PDB entry 3QWH | X-ray diffraction, 2.62 A resolution | chains A and B

Chain A (and B):
Molecule: 17beta-hydroxysteroid dehydrogenase
Source organism: Cochliobolus lunatus
Notes: EC 1.1.1.62; chain B of this document is another copy of the same molecule, construct and numbering; everything in this record applies to it too
Reference sequence: O93874 (O93874_CURLU); numbering as in UniProt (aligned over 1-270)
Chain sequence (270 residues; each row starts with the number of its first residue):
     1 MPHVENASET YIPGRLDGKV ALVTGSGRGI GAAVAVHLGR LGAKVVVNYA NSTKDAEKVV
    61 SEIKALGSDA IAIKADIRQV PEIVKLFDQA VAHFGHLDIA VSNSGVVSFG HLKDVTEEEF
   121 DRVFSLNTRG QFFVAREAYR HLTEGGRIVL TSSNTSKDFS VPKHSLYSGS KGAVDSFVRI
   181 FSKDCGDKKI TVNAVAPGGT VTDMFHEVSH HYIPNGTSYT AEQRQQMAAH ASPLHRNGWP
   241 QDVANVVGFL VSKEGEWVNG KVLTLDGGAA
Unresolved in the structure: 1-10 (chain B: 1-9)
Residues lining bound ligands:
  - kaempherol (KMP; 3,5,7-trihydroxy-2-(4-hydroxyphenyl)-4H-chromen-4-one): Ser153, Asn154, Thr155, Phe159, Pro197, Gly198, Gly199, Phe205, Val208, Ser209, Tyr212, Ile213, Met227, Ala228, Ala231
  - NADP (NAP; NADP nicotinamide-adenine-dinucleotide phosphate): Gly25, Ser26, Gly27, Arg28, Gly29, Ile30, Asn48, Tyr49, Ala50, Asn51, Ser52, Ala75, Asp76, Ile77, Arg78, Asn103, Ser104, Gly105, Val106, Leu126, Thr151, Ser152, Ser153, Tyr167, Lys171, Pro197, Gly198, Gly199, Thr200, Thr202, Asp203, Met204, Phe205

Interface between chain A and chain B:
Residue-residue contacts - 99 pairs, chain A then chain B:
  Val80(A) with Glu117(B)
  Gly110(A) with Asp184(B)
  His111(A) with Tyr139(B); Asp184(B), hydrogen bond (side chain-backbone); Asp187(B), salt bridge
  Leu112(A) with Phe132(B), hydrophobic; Ala135(B); Arg136(B); Phe181(B), hydrophobic; Asp184(B), hydrogen bond (backbone-side chain); Cys185(B), hydrophobic
  Lys113(A) with Arg136(B); Tyr139(B); Arg140(B), hydrogen bond (backbone-side chain)
  Val115(A) with Phe132(B), hydrophobic; Phe133(B); Arg136(B), hydrogen bond (backbone-side chain)
  Thr116(A) with Phe133(B)
  Glu117(A) with Val80(B); Pro81(B); Arg129(B), salt bridge; Phe133(B)
  Phe120(A) with Arg129(B); Phe132(B), hydrophobic; Phe133(B), hydrophobic; Phe177(B), hydrophobic
  Asp121(A) with Arg129(B), salt bridge
  Phe124(A) with Phe124(B), hydrophobic; Thr128(B); Phe177(B), hydrophobic
  Thr128(A) with Phe124(B)
  Arg129(A) with Glu117(B), salt bridge; Phe120(B); Asp121(B), salt bridge
  Phe132(A) with Leu112(B), hydrophobic; Val115(B), hydrophobic; Phe120(B), hydrophobic; Ser165(B)
  Phe133(A) with Val115(B); Thr116(B); Glu117(B); Phe120(B), hydrophobic
  Arg136(A) with Leu112(B); Val115(B), hydrogen bond (side chain-backbone); Thr116(B)
  Tyr139(A) with His111(B); Lys113(B)
  Arg140(A) with Lys113(B), hydrogen bond (side chain-backbone)
  Thr155(A) with Arg179(B), hydrogen bond (backbone-side chain)
  Ser156(A) with Ser176(B), hydrogen bond (backbone-side chain); Arg179(B), hydrogen bond (backbone-side chain)
  Lys157(A) with Lys157(B); Arg179(B)
  Phe159(A) with Arg179(B), hydrogen bond (backbone-side chain)
  Ser160(A) with Arg179(B), hydrogen bond; Ile180(B)
  Val161(A) with Ile180(B)
  Pro162(A) with Asp184(B)
  Lys163(A) with Asp184(B), hydrogen bond (backbone-side chain)
  His164(A) with Ile180(B)
  Ser165(A) with Phe132(B); Phe177(B); Ile180(B); Phe181(B)
  Ser168(A) with Ser176(B), hydrogen bond (backbone-side chain); Ile180(B)
  Gly169(A) with Ala173(B); Ser176(B); Phe177(B)
  Gly172(A) with Gly172(B); Ser176(B)
  Ala173(A) with Gly169(B); Gly172(B); Ala173(B)
  Ser176(A) with Ser156(B), hydrogen bond (side chain-backbone); Ser168(B), hydrogen bond (side chain-backbone); Gly169(B); Gly172(B)
  Phe177(A) with Phe124(B), hydrophobic; Ser165(B); Gly169(B)
  Arg179(A) with Thr155(B), hydrogen bond (side chain-backbone); Ser156(B), hydrogen bond (side chain-backbone); Lys157(B); Phe159(B), hydrogen bond (side chain-backbone); Ser160(B), hydrogen bond
  Ile180(A) with Ser160(B); Val161(B); His164(B); Ser165(B); Ser168(B)
  Phe181(A) with Leu112(B), hydrophobic; Ser165(B)
  Asp184(A) with His111(B), hydrogen bond (backbone-side chain); Leu112(B), hydrogen bond (side chain-backbone); Pro162(B); Lys163(B), hydrogen bond (side chain-backbone)
  Cys185(A) with Leu112(B), hydrophobic
  Asp187(A) with His111(B), salt bridge
Interface residues without a listed pair, chain A (45 interface residues in all): Pro81, Ala135, Asp158, Leu166, Lys183
Interface residues without a listed pair, chain B (45 interface residues in all): Gly110, Asp114, Leu166, Lys183

Overview:
The chain A/chain B interface involves 45 residues from each chain; the contacts include 22 hydrogen bonds and
6 salt bridges. Polar contacts include His111(A)-Asp187(B), Glu117(A)-Arg129(B) and Asp121(A)-Arg129(B). Chain
A binds NADP and kaempherol.
Chain A and chain B are both 17beta-hydroxysteroid dehydrogenase (Cochliobolus lunatus); the structure,
Crystal structure of the 17beta-hydroxysteroid dehydrogenase from Cochliobolus lunatus in complex with NADPH
and kaempferol, was determined by X-ray diffraction, deposited together with 4FJ0, 4FJ1 and 4FJ2.
